Entry 3QJ9 (X-ray diffraction, 2.30 A resolution); this record covers chains A and B.

Chain A (and B):
Name: Fatty-acid amide hydrolase 1
From: Rattus norvegicus
Notes: EC 3.5.1.99; chain B of this document is another copy of the same molecule, construct and numbering; everything in this record applies to it too
Reference sequence: P97612 (FAAH1_RAT); residue numbers follow UniProt; this construct covers 32-579
Sequence (587 residues; row label = number of the first residue in the row; numbers below 1 keep their minus sign (Met-7 is residue -7)):
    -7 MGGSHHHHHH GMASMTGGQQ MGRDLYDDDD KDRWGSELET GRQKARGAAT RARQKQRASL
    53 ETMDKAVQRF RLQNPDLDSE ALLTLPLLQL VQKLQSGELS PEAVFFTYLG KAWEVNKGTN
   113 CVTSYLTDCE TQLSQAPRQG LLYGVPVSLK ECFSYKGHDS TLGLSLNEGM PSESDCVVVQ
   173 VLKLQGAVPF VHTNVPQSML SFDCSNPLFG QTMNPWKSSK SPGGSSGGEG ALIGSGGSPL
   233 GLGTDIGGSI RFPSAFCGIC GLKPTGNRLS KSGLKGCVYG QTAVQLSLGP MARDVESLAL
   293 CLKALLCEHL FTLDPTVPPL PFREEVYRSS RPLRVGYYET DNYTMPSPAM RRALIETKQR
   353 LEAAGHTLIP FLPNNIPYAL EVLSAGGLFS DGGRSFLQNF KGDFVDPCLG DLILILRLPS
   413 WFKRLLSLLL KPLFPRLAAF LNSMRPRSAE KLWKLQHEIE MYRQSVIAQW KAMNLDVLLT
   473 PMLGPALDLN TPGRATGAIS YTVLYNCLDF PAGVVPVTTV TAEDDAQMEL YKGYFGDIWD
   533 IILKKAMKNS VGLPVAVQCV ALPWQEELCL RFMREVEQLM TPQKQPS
Not modelled in the structure: -7 to 28, 578-579 (chain B: -7 to 33, 578-579)
Differences from the reference sequence: expression tag (-7 to 31)
Ligand contacts: QJ9 (1-{(3S)-1-[4-(1-benzofuran-2-yl)pyrimidin-2-yl]piperidin-3-yl}-3-ethyl-1,3-dihydro-2H-benzimidazol-2-one): Met191, Leu192, Ser193, Phe194, Ile238, Gly239, Gly240, Ser241, Phe244, Leu380, Phe381, Leu401, Leu404, Ile407, Leu429, Phe432, Leu433, Met436, Gly485, Thr488, Ile491, Trp531
UniProt features mapped onto this chain:
  - active site: Lys142 (Charge relay system), Ser217 (Charge relay system), Ser241 (Acyl-ester intermediate)
  - binding site (substrate): Met191, Ser217, Ile238 to Ser241
  - modified residue: Ser241 (Phosphoserine)
  - mutagenesis: Lys142 (K142A: Lowers activity 40000-fold. Lowers activity 70000-fold; when associated with A-217), Ser217 (S217A: Lowers activity 3000-fold. Lowers activity 70000-fold; when associated with A-142)
Reported in the primary citation:
  - binding site for QJ9: Leu192 to Phe194, Ile238 to Ser241, Phe244, Leu380, Phe381, Leu404, Ile407, Phe432, Met436, Thr488, Ile491, Trp531
  - conformationally variable residues (side-chain flip): Leu192, Phe432, Met436
  - specificity-determining residues: Leu192 (proposed by the authors, not directly observed)

Chain A / chain B interface:
Residue-residue contacts - 76 pairs, chain A then chain B:
  Ser264(A) - Gln456(B)
  Val270(A) - Trp445(B)  hydrophobic
  Tyr271(A) - Trp445(B)
  Tyr271(A) - His449(B)
  Gly272(A) - Trp445(B)
  Gly272(A) - Gln448(B)
  Gly272(A) - His449(B)
  Gln273(A) - Trp445(B)
  Thr274(A) - Thr274(B)
  Thr274(A) - Gln448(B)
  Thr274(A) - Glu452(B)
  Thr304(A) - Lys463(B)  hydrogen bond (backbone-side chain)
  Pro307(A) - Ile459(B)  hydrophobic
  Pro307(A) - Leu554(B)  hydrophobic
  Pro307(A) - Pro555(B)
  Pro307(A) - Trp556(B)
  Thr308(A) - Arg455(B)
  Thr308(A) - Trp556(B)  hydrogen bond (backbone-side chain)
  Val309(A) - Trp556(B)
  Pro310(A) - Leu312(B)  hydrophobic
  Pro310(A) - Trp556(B)
  Pro311(A) - Leu312(B)
  Pro311(A) - Trp556(B)
  Leu312(A) - Pro310(B)  hydrophobic
  Leu312(A) - Pro311(B)
  Leu312(A) - Leu312(B)  hydrophobic
  Gly379(A) - Trp445(B)
  Leu380(A) - Trp445(B)
  Ser382(A) - Ala441(B)
  Ser382(A) - Trp445(B)
  Asp383(A) - Glu442(B)
  Asp383(A) - Trp445(B)
  Arg386(A) - Glu442(B)  salt bridge
  Ser387(A) - Glu442(B)
  Ser387(A) - Trp445(B)
  Arg439(A) - Ser440(B)
  Arg439(A) - Ala441(B)  hydrogen bond (backbone-backbone)
  Ser440(A) - Arg439(B)
  Ser440(A) - Ala441(B)
  Ala441(A) - Ser382(B)
  Ala441(A) - Arg439(B)  hydrogen bond (backbone-backbone)
  Ala441(A) - Ser440(B)
  Ala441(A) - Ala441(B)
  Glu442(A) - Asp383(B)
  Glu442(A) - Arg386(B)
  Glu442(A) - Ser387(B)
  Leu444(A) - Leu444(B)  hydrophobic
  Leu444(A) - Trp445(B)
  Trp445(A) - Val270(B)  hydrophobic
  Trp445(A) - Tyr271(B)
  Trp445(A) - Gly272(B)
  Trp445(A) - Gln273(B)
  Trp445(A) - Gly379(B)
  Trp445(A) - Leu380(B)
  Trp445(A) - Ser382(B)
  Trp445(A) - Asp383(B)
  Trp445(A) - Ser387(B)
  Trp445(A) - Leu444(B)
  Gln448(A) - Gly272(B)  hydrogen bond (side chain-backbone)
  Gln448(A) - Thr274(B)
  Gln448(A) - Gln448(B)
  His449(A) - Tyr271(B)
  His449(A) - Gly272(B)
  Arg455(A) - Thr308(B)
  Gln456(A) - Asp306(B)
  Gln456(A) - Thr308(B)
  Ile459(A) - Pro307(B)
  Ile459(A) - Thr308(B)
  Lys463(A) - Thr304(B)
  Leu554(A) - Pro307(B)  hydrophobic
  Pro555(A) - Pro307(B)
  Trp556(A) - Pro307(B)
  Trp556(A) - Thr308(B)  hydrogen bond (side chain-backbone)
  Trp556(A) - Val309(B)
  Trp556(A) - Pro310(B)
  Trp556(A) - Pro311(B)
Other interface residues (no listed pair), chain A (37 interface residues in all): Leu305, Phe381, Gln557
Other interface residues (no listed pair), chain B (39 interface residues in all): Ser264, Arg315, Phe381, Gln557

Summary:
The interface between chain A and chain B involves 37 residues on one side and 39 on the other; the contacts
include 6 hydrogen bonds and 1 salt bridge. Polar contacts include Arg386(A)-Glu442(B), Thr304(A)-Lys463(B)
and Thr308(A)-Trp556(B). The paper reports a binding site for QJ9 at Leu192(A), Ile238(A) and Phe244(A) among
others; the specificity determinant Leu192(A).
Both chains are Fatty-acid amide hydrolase 1 (Rattus norvegicus). Entry 3QJ9 (Crystal structure of fatty acid
amide hydrolase with small molecule inhibitor) was determined by X-ray diffraction, deposited together with
3QJ8.
